9IMZ - chains A and E of the 5 polymer chains in the assembly; structure by electron microscopy, 3.75 A resolution.

Chain A:
Name: Codanin-1
Organism: Homo sapiens
Sequence (1241 residues; numbered 1 to 1241; the number before each row is that of its first residue):
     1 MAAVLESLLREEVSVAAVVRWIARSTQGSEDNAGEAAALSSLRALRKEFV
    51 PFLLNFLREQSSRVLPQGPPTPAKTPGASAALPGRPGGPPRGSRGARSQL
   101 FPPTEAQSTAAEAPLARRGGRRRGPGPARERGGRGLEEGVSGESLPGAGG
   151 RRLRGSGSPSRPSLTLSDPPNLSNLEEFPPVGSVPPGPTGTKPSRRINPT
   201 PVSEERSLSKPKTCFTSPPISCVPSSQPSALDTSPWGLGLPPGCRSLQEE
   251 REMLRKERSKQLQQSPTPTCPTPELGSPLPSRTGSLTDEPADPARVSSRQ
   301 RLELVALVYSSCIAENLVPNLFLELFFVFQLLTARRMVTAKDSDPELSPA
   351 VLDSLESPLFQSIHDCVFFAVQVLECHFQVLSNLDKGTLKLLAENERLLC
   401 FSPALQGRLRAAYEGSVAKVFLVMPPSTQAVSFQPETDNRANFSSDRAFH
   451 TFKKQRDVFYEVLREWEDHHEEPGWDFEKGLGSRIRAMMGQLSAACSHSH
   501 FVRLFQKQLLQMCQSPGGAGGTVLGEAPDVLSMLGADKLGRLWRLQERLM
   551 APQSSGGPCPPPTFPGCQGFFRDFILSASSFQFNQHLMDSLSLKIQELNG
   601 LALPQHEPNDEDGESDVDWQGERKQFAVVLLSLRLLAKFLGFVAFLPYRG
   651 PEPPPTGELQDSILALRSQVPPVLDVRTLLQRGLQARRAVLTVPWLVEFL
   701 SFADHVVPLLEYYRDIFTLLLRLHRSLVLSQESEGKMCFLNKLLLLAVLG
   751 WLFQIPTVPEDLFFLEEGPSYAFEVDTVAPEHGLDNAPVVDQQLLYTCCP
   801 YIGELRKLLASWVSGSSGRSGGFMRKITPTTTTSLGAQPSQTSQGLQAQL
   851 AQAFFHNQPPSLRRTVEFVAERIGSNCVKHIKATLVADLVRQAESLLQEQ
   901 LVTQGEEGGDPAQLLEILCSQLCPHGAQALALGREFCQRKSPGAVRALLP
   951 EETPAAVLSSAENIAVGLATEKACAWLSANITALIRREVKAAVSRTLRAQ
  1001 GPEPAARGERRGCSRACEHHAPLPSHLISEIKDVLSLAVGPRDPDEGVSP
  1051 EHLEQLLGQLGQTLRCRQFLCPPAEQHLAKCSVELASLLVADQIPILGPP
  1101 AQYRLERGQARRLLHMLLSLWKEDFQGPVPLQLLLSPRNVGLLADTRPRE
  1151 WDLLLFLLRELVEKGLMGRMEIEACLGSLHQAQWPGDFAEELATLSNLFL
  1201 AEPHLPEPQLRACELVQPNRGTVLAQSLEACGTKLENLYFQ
Unresolved in the structure: 24-32, 69-192, 203-245, 263-286, 338-354, 418-446, 517-537, 607-620, 768-779, 834-1241
From the paper describing this entry:
  - self-association interface (contacts with another copy of this molecule); pairs are residue here / residue on that copy: Arg447-Glu652 (salt bridge), Phe581-Phe581 (hydrophobic contact), Val643-Phe581 (hydrophobic contact), Pro647-Phe581 (hydrophobic contact), Phe581, Pro672
  - mutagenesis - F581E/E652A: unchanged binding to Codanin-1 (chain A)
  - mutagenesis - R195A/R196A, R195A/R196A/L545A/L549A: abolished binding to Histone chaperone ASF1A (chain E)
  - mutagenesis - R195A/R196A/L254R, L254R, L545A/L549A, R825A/K826A: decreased binding to Histone chaperone ASF1A (chain E)
  - mutagenesis - L545A/L549A/R825A/K826A: unchanged binding to Histone chaperone ASF1A (chain E)
  - mutagenesis - R195A/R196A, L545A/L549A, L549R: decreased localization
  - disease-associated variants - P672L: unchanged binding to Codanin-1 (chain A)
  - disease-associated variants - P672L: decreased localization
  - mutagenesis - R195A/R196A, L545A/L549A, L549R: decreased co-localization with Histone chaperone ASF1A (chain E)
  - mutagenesis - R195A/R196A/L549R: abolished co-localization with Histone chaperone ASF1A (chain E)

Chain E:
Name: Histone chaperone ASF1A
Organism: Homo sapiens
UniProtKB: Q9Y294 (ASF1A_HUMAN); residues 1-172 here = UniProt positions 1-172
Sequence (174 residues; numbered -1 to 172; the number before each row is that of its first residue; numbers below 1 keep their minus sign (Gly-1 is residue -1)):
    -1 GSMAKVQVNNVVVLDNPSPFYNPFQFEITFECIEDLSEDLEWKIIYVGSA
    49 ESEEYDQVLDSVLVGPVPAGRHMFVFQADAPNPGLIPDADAVGVTVVLIT
    99 CTYRGQEFIRVGYYVNNEYTETELRENPPVKPDFSKLQRNILASNPRVTR
   149 FHINWEDNTEKLEDAESSNPNLQS
Unresolved in the structure: -1 to 0, 155-172
Differences from the reference sequence: expression tag (-1 to 0)
Curated features (UniProtKB/Swiss-Prot):
  - motif: Ile31 to Asp37 (Required for interaction with HIRA)
  - mutagenesis: Glu36 to Asp37 (Abrogates interaction with HIRA and induction of senescence-associated heterochromatin foci), Asp37 (D37A: Abrogates interaction with CHAF1B and HIRA), Glu49 (E49A: Loss of interaction with TLK2), Asp54 (D54R: Reduces interaction with histone H3), Val62 to Pro64 (Abrogates interaction with HIRA and induction of senescence-associated heterochromatin foci), Asp88 (D88A: Loss of interaction with TLK2. Reduced phosphorylation), Val94 (V94R: Abrogates interaction with histone H3 and histone H4. Loss of interaction with TLK2. Reduced phosphorylation), Arg108 (R108E: Reduces interaction with histone H3), Ser166 (S166A: Does not affect phosphorylation in response to DNA damage)
From the paper describing this entry:
  - mutagenesis - D54A, D88A, V94R: unchanged binding to Codanin-1 (chain A)
  - mutagenesis - E36A/D37A, E36A/D37A/D88A, E36A/D37A/D54A, E36A/D37A/V94R: decreased binding to Codanin-1 (chain A)

Chain A / chain E interface:
Residue-residue contacts (48; chain A residue first):
  Pro193(A) with Asp58(E); Ser59(E)
  Arg195(A) with Asp58(E), salt bridge; Ser59(E); Val60(E); Leu61(E), hydrogen bond (backbone-backbone)
  Arg196(A) with Asp37(E), salt bridge; Leu61(E); Gly63(E); Pro64(E)
  Ile197(A) with Leu61(E), hydrogen bond (backbone-backbone); Val62(E); Gly63(E), hydrogen bond (backbone-backbone); Phe72(E), hydrophobic
  Pro199(A) with Val62(E); Gly63(E); Pro64(E)
  Thr200(A) with His70(E); Met71(E), hydrogen bond (backbone-backbone)
  Val202(A) with Arg69(E)
  Ser246(A) with Arg108(E), hydrogen bond (backbone-side chain)
  Leu247(A) with Asp54(E); Leu96(E), hydrophobic; Arg108(E)
  Glu249(A) with Arg145(E), salt bridge
  Glu250(A) with Arg108(E); Arg145(E)
  Arg251(A) with Val45(E); Ser47(E), hydrogen bond (side chain-backbone); Ser50(E), hydrogen bond (side chain-backbone); Glu51(E); Asp54(E), salt bridge
  Leu254(A) with Val45(E), hydrophobic; Ala48(E), hydrophobic; Val94(E), hydrophobic; Tyr112(E)
  Arg255(A) with Ala48(E), hydrogen bond (side chain-backbone); Glu49(E), hydrogen bond (side chain-backbone)
  Glu257(A) with Tyr112(E)
  Arg258(A) with Ala48(E); Asp88(E), salt bridge; Val92(E), hydrogen bond (side chain-backbone)
  Gln261(A) with Val92(E)
  Lys826(A) with Asn20(E), hydrogen bond (backbone-side chain)
  Ile827(A) with Asp13(E)
  Thr828(A) with Asp13(E), hydrogen bond; Asn14(E); Pro15(E)
Other interface residues (no listed pair), chain A (23 interface residues in all): Ser194, Pro201, Thr830
Other interface residues (no listed pair), chain E (34 interface residues in all): Leu12, Gln23, Ile43, Ala87
From the paper, about this interface:
  - specific contacts: Arg195(A)-Asp58(E) (salt bridge), Arg196(A)-Asp37(E) (salt bridge), Arg251(A)-Asp54(E) (salt bridge), Leu254(A)-Val94(E) (hydrophobic contact), Arg258(A)-Asp88(E) (salt bridge)
  - interface residues, chain A: Glu249(A)

Summary:
23 residues of chain A and 34 residues of chain E are in contact; the contacts include 12 hydrogen bonds and 5
salt bridges. Polar pairs include Arg195(A)-Asp58(E), Arg196(A)-Asp37(E) and Glu249(A)-Arg145(E). The authors
report salt bridges between Arg195(A) and Asp58(E), Arg196(A) and Asp37(E) and Arg251(A) and Asp54(E) among
others; a hydrophobic contact between Leu254(A) and Val94(E). The paper reports that R195A/R196A/L254R, L254R
and L545A/L549A of chain A, among others, reduce binding to Histone chaperone ASF1A (chain E); the interface
residue Glu249(A); 18 substitutions were tested in all.
Here chain A is Codanin-1 and chain E is Histone chaperone ASF1A, both from Homo sapiens. Entry 9IMZ
(CODANIN-1 sequesters ASF1 by using a histone H3 mimic helix to regulate histone supply) was determined by
electron microscopy.
